Entry 5F9F (X-ray diffraction, 2.60 A resolution); this record covers chains G and H of the 12 polymer chains in the assembly.

# Chain G
Protein: Probable ATP-dependent RNA helicase DDX58
Source organism: Homo sapiens
Notes: EC 3.6.4.13
UniProt: O95786 (DDX58_HUMAN), isoform O95786-2; residues 232-925 here correspond to UniProt positions 187-880 (UniProt number = residue number - 45)
Sequence (695 residues; numbered 231 to 925; the number before each row is that of its first residue):
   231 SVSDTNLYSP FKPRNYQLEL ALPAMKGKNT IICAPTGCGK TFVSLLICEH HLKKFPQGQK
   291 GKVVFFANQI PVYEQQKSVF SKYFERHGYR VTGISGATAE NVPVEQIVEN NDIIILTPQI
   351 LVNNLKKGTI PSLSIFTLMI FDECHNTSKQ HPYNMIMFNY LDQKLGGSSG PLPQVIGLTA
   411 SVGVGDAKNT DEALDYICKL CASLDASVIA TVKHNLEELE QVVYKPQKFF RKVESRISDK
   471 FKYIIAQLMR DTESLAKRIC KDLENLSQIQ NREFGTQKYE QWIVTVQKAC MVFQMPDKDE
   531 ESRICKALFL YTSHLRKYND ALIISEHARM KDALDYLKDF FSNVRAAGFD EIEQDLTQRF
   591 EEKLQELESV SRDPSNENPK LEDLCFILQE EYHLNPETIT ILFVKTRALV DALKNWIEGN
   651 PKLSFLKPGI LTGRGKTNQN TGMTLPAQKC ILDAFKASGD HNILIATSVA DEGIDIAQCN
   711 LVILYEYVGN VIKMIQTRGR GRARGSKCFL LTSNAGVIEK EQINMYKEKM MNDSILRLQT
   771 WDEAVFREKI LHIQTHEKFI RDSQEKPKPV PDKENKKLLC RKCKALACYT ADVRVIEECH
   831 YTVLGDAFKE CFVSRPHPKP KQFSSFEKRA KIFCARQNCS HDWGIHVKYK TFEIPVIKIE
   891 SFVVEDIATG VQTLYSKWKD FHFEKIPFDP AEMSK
Not modelled in the structure: 231-239, 492-501, 795-798, 923-925
Differences from the reference sequence: expression tag (231)
Metal / ion sites: Zn2+: Cys810, Cys813, Cys864, Cys869
Residues lining bound ligands: trifluoroethanol (ETF): Arg320, Gln336, Ile337, Asn340, Asn341
From the paper describing this entry:
  - binding site for the 24-nt RNA strand: Arg664 to Met673
  - mutagenesis - H830A: increased binding to Cap-1 HP RNA
  - mutagenesis - H830A: increased binding to 2'-O-methylated 5'ppp HP RNA
  - mutagenesis - H830A: increased signaling in response to Cap-1 dsRNA
  - mutagenesis - H830A: increased signaling in response to 5'ppp 2'O-Me HP RNA
  - mutagenesis - H830A: increased signaling in response to in the absence of RNA stimulation
  - mutagenesis - H830A: unchanged expression
  - specificity-determining residues: His830
  - mutagenesis - H830A: unchanged signaling in response to 5'ppp
  - mutagenesis - H830A: increased signaling in response to Cap-0 dsRNA

# Chain H
Molecule: 24-nt RNA strand
Sequence (24 nucleotides; each row starts with the number of its first residue):
     1 GAAUAUAAUA GUGAUAUUAU AUUC
Residues lining bound ligands: Mg2+ (MG): A5, U6, U20

# Chain G / chain H interface
Pairs across the interface (73):
  Asn298(G) with U22(H), hydrogen bond to the sugar; U23(H), sugar contact
  Gln299(G) with U22(H), phosphate contact; U23(H), phosphate contact
  Ile300(G) with U23(H), hydrogen bond to the phosphate; C24(H), phosphate contact
  Ser325(G) with C24(H), phosphate contact
  Gly326(G) with C24(H), hydrogen bond to the phosphate
  Thr347(G) with U23(H), phosphate contact; C24(H), hydrogen bond to the phosphate
  Gln349(G) with U23(H), sugar contact; C24(H), sugar contact
  Ile350(G) with C24(H), sugar contact
  Asn353(G) with C24(H), sugar contact
  Lys379(G) with A5(H), phosphate contact; U6(H), salt bridge to the phosphate
  Gln380(G) with U4(H), sugar contact; A5(H), hydrogen bond to the phosphate
  His381(G) with U4(H), sugar contact
  Pro382(G) with U4(H), sugar contact
  Gln507(G) with A8(H), hydrogen bond to the base; U9(H), sugar contact; U18(H), base contact
  Lys508(G) with U9(H), hydrogen bond to the phosphate; A10(H), salt bridge to the phosphate
  Glu510(G) with U18(H), hydrogen bond to the sugar
  Gln511(G) with U9(H), hydrogen bond to the sugar
  Val514(G) with U17(H), phosphate contact
  Arg546(G) with U18(H), hydrogen bond to the phosphate; A19(H), salt bridge to the phosphate
  Lys635(G) with A19(H), sugar contact; U20(H), sugar contact
  Thr636(G) with A19(H), sugar contact; U20(H), sugar contact
  Arg637(G) with U20(H), salt bridge to the phosphate; A21(H), salt bridge to the phosphate
  Thr662(G) with A21(H), phosphate contact
  Gly663(G) with A21(H), hydrogen bond to the phosphate; U22(H), phosphate contact
  Arg664(G) with U22(H), hydrogen bond to the phosphate; U23(H), salt bridge to the phosphate
  Thr667(G) with G1(H), hydrogen bond to the base; A2(H), base contact; U23(H), base contact; C24(H), base contact
  Asn668(G) with G1(H), hydrogen bond to the base
  Gln678(G) with U22(H), phosphate contact
  Thr697(G) with U20(H), hydrogen bond to the phosphate; A21(H), hydrogen bond to the phosphate
  Ser698(G) with U20(H), sugar contact; A21(H), sugar contact
  Ala700(G) with A21(H), sugar contact
  Val718(G) with A7(H), phosphate contact
  Asn720(G) with U6(H), phosphate contact; A7(H), phosphate contact
  Lys750(G) with A7(H), hydrogen bond to the phosphate; A8(H), salt bridge to the phosphate
  Cys829(G) with A2(H), sugar contact
  His830(G) with G1(H), hydrogen bond to the sugar; A2(H), sugar contact
  Phe853(G) with G1(H), stacking on the base; C24(H), base contact
  Lys858(G) with G1(H), hydrogen bond to the base
  Ile875(G) with G1(H), sugar contact
  Val886(G) with G1(H), sugar contact
  Ile887(G) with G1(H), phosphate contact
  Lys888(G) with G1(H), phosphate contact; A2(H), phosphate contact
  Ser906(G) with U17(H), hydrogen bond to the phosphate
  Lys907(G) with A3(H), phosphate contact
  Trp908(G) with A2(H), phosphate contact
  Lys909(G) with A2(H), phosphate contact; A3(H), salt bridge to the phosphate
Interface residues without a listed pair, chain G (55 interface residues in all): Pro301, Ala329, Glu330, Asn376, Ser378, Lys518, Gly719, Gly874, Ile889
Interface residues without a listed pair, chain H (19 interface residues in all): A16

# Overview
Chain G and chain H form an interface of 55 and 19 residues respectively, with 20 hydrogen bonds, 8 salt
bridges and 1 aromatic stacking contact. Among the polar pairs are Gln507(G)-A8(H), Thr667(G)-G1(H) and
Asn668(G)-G1(H). From the paper: a binding site for the 24-nt RNA strand at Arg664(G); H830A of chain G
increases binding to Cap-1 HP RNA.
Here chain G is Probable ATP-dependent RNA helicase DDX58 (Homo sapiens) and chain H is a 24-nt RNA strand.
Entry 5F9F (Crystal structure of RIG-I helicase-RD in complex with 24-mer blunt-end hairpin RNA) was
determined by X-ray diffraction together with 5F98 and 5F9H from the same study.
